PDB entry 6HXX | electron microscopy, 3.40 A resolution | chains AA and Aa of the 70 polymer chains in the assembly

[Chain AA]
Protein: Coat protein
From: Potato virus Y
UniProt: A0A0A7DJ81 (A0A0A7DJ81_9POTV); numbering as in UniProt (aligned over 1-267)
Chain sequence (267 residues; row label = number of the first residue in the row):
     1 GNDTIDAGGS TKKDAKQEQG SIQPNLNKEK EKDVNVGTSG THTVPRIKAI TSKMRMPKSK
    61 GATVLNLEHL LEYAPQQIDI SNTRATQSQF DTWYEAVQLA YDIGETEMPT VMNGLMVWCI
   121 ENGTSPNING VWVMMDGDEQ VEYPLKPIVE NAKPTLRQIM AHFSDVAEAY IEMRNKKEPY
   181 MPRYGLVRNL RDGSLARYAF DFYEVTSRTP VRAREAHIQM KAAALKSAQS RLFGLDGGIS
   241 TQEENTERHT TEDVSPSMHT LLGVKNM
Unresolved in the structure: 1-43
From the paper describing this entry:
  - binding site for the 5-nt RNA strand (chain Aa): Ser125, Arg157, Asp201
  - binding site for the 5-nt RNA strand: Ser240
  - self-association interface (contacts with another copy of this molecule): Val44 to Gln77, Arg188 to Leu195

[Chain Aa]
Molecule: 5-nt RNA strand
From: Potato virus Y
Sequence (5 nucleotides; numbered 7 to 11; the number before each row is that of its first residue):
     7 UUUUU

[Chain AA / chain Aa interface]
Residue-residue contacts (25):
  Asn82(AA) - U7(Aa)  hydrogen bond to the sugar
  Gly123(AA) - U11(Aa)  sugar contact
  Ser125(AA) - U10(Aa)  hydrogen bond to the phosphate
  Ser125(AA) - U11(Aa)  base contact
  Pro126(AA) - U9(Aa)  phosphate contact
  Pro126(AA) - U10(Aa)  phosphate contact
  Asn127(AA) - U11(Aa)  base contact
  Ile128(AA) - U11(Aa)  base contact
  Thr155(AA) - U8(Aa)  phosphate contact
  Thr155(AA) - U9(Aa)  hydrogen bond to the phosphate
  Arg157(AA) - U9(Aa)  salt bridge to the phosphate
  Arg157(AA) - U10(Aa)  salt bridge to the phosphate
  Gln158(AA) - U7(Aa)  hydrogen bond to the phosphate
  Gln158(AA) - U8(Aa)  hydrogen bond to the phosphate
  Arg183(AA) - U11(Aa)  hydrogen bond to the phosphate
  Tyr184(AA) - U10(Aa)  hydrogen bond to the base
  Arg188(AA) - U10(Aa)  hydrogen bond to the phosphate
  Arg188(AA) - U11(Aa)  salt bridge to the phosphate
  Asp201(AA) - U10(Aa)  hydrogen bond to the sugar
  Lys221(AA) - U9(Aa)  base contact
  Lys221(AA) - U10(Aa)  base contact
  Ala224(AA) - U10(Aa)  sugar contact
  Leu225(AA) - U9(Aa)  base contact
  Leu225(AA) - U10(Aa)  base contact
  Ala228(AA) - U9(Aa)  sugar contact
Other interface residues (no listed pair), chain AA (20 interface residues in all): Thr83, Asn122, Ser230

[Overview]
Chain AA and chain Aa form an interface of 20 and 5 residues respectively, with 9 hydrogen bonds and 3 salt
bridges. Polar contacts include Tyr184(AA)-U10(Aa), Asn82(AA)-U7(Aa) and Asp201(AA)-U10(Aa). From the paper: a
binding site for the 5-nt RNA strand (chain Aa) at Ser125(AA), Arg157(AA) and Asp201(AA); a binding site for
the 5-nt RNA strand at Ser240(AA).
Here chain AA is Coat protein and chain Aa is a 5-nt RNA strand, both from Potato virus Y. Entry 6HXX (Potato
virus Y) was determined by electron microscopy (same publication as 6HXZ).
